Entry 9EHU (X-ray diffraction, 1.42 A resolution); this record covers chain A.

# Chain A
Protein: Gamak virus attachment protein head domain
Notes: fragment: Head domain with 8x histidine tag
Sequence (473 residues; numbered 174 to 646; the number before each row is that of its first residue):
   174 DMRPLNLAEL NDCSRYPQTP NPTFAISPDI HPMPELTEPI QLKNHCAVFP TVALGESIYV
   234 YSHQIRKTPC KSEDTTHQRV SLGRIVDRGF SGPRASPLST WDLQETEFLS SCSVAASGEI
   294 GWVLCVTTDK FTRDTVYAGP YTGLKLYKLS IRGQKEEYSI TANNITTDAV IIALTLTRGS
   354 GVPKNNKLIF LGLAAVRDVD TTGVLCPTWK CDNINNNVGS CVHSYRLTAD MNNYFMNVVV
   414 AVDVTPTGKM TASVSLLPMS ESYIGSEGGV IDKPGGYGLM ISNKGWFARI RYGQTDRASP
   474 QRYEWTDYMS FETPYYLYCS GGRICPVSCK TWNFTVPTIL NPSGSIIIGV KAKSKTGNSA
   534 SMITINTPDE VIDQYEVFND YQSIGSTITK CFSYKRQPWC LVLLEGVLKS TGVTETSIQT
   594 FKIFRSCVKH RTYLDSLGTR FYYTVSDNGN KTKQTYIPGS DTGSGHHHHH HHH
Unresolved in the structure: 632-646
Disulfides: Cys186-Cys600, Cys219-Cys243, Cys285-Cys298, Cys379-Cys394, Cys384-Cys498, Cys492-Cys502, Cys564-Cys573
Covalently attached groups: N-acetylglucosamine (NAG) linked to Asn337, Asn506

# In short
Covalently linked N-acetylglucosamine: at Asn337 and Asn506.
Chain A is Gamak virus attachment protein head domain; the structure, Crystal structure of the Gamak virus
attachment protein head domain, was determined by X-ray diffraction, deposited together with 9MNH and 9MQN.
